Entry 7YYM (electron microscopy, 4.19 A resolution (low resolution: residue-level contacts below are approximate; hydrogen-bond / salt-bridge calls are withheld)); this record covers chains A and B.

[Chain A]
Name: Endoribonuclease Dicer
From: Mus musculus
Notes: EC 3.1.26.3
UniProt: Q8R418 (DICER_MOUSE); residues 1-1916 here = UniProt positions 1-1916
Amino-acid sequence (2004 residues; row label = number of the first residue in the row; numbers below 1 keep their minus sign (Met-52 is residue -52)):
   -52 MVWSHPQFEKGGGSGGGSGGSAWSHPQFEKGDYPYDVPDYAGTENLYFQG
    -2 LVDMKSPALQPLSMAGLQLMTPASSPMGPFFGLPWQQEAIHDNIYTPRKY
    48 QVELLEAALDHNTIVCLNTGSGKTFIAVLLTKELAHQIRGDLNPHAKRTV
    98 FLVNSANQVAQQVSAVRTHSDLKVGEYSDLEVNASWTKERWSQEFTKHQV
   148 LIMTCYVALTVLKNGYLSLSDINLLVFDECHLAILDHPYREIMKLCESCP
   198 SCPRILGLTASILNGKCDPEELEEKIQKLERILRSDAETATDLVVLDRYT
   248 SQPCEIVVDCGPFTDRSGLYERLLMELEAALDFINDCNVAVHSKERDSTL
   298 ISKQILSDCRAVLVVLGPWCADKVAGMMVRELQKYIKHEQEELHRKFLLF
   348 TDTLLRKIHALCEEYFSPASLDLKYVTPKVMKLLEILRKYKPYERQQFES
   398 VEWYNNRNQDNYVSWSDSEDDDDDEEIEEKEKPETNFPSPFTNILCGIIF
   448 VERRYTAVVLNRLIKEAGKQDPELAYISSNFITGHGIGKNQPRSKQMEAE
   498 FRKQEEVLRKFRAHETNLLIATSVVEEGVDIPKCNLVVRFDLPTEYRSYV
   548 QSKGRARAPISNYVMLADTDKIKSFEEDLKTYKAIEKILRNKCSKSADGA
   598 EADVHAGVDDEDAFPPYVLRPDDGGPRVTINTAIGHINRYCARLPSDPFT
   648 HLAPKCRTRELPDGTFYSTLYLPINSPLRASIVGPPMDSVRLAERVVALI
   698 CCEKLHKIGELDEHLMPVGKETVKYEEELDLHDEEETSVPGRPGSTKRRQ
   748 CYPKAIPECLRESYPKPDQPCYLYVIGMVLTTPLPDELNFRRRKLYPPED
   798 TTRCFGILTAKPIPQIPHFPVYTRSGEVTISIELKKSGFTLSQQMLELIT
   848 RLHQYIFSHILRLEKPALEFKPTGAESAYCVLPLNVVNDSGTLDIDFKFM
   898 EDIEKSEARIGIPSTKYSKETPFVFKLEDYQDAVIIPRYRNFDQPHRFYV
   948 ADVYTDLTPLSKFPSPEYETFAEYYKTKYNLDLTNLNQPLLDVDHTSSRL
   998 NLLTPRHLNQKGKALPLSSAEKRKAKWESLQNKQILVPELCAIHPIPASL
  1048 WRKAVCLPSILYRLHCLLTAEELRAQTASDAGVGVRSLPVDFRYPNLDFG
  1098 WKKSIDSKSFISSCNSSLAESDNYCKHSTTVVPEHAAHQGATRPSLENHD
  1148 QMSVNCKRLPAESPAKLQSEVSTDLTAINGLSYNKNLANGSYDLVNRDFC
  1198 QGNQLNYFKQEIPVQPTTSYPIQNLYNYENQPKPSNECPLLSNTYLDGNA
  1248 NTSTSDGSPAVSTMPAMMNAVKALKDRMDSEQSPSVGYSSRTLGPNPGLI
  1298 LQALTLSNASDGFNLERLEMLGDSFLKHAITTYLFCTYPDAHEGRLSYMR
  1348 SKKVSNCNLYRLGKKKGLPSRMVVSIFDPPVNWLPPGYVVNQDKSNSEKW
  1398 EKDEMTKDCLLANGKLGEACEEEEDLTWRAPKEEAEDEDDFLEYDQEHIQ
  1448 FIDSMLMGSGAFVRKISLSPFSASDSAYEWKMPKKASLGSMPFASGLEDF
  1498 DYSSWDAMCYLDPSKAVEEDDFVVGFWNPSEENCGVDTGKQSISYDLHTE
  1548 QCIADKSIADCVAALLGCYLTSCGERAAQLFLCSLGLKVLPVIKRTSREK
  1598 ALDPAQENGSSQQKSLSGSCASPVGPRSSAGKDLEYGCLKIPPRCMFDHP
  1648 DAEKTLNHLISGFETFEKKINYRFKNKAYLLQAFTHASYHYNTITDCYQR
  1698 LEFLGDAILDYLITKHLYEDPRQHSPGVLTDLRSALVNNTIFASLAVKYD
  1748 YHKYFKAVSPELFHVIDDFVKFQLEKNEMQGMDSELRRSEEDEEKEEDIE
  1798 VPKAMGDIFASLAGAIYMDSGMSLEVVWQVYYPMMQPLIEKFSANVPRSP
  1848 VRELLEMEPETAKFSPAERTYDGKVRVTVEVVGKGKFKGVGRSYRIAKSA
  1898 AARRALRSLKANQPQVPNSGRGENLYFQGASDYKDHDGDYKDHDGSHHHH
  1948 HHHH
Not modelled in the structure: -52 to 45, 389-440, 481-496, 593-611, 714-738, 1005-1032, 1077-1289, 1390-1542, 1591-1646, 1774-1795, 1911-1951
Construct notes: initiating methionine (-52); expression tag (-51 to 0, 1917-1951); conflict Ser1110 (Thr in Q8R418), Ser1619 (Ala in Q8R418); engineered mutation Ala1560 (Glu in Q8R418), Ala1807 (Glu in Q8R418)
UniProt features mapped onto this chain:
  - motif: Asp175 to His178 (DECH box)
  - binding site (ATP): Leu64 to Thr71
  - binding site (Mg(2+)): Glu1316, Glu1395, Glu1398, Glu1699, Asp1804
  - site: Lys1800 (Important for activity)
  - modified residue (Phosphoserine): Ser413, Ser415, Ser1016, Ser1160, Ser1456, Ser1464, Ser1466, Ser1862
  - mutagenesis: Lys1800 (K1800A/R/S/T: Loss of activity)
Reported in the primary citation:
  - mutagenesis - V1755A/F1760A: increased catalytic activity

[Chain B]
Molecule: 59-nt precursor of miR-15a
Sequence (59 nucleotides; each row starts with the number of its first residue):
     1 UAGCAGCACAUAAUGGUUUGUGGAUGUUGAAAAGGUGCAGGCCAUACUGU
    51 GCUGCCUCA
Not modelled in the structure: 30-33

[Chain A / chain B interface]
Residue-residue contacts (20):
  Lys320(A) - U27(B)
  Lys320(A) - U28(B)
  Arg459(A) - G26(B)
  Tyr936(A) - A59(B)
  Arg937(A) - C58(B)
  Arg937(A) - A59(B)
  Phe960(A) - A59(B)
  Phe968(A) - A59(B)
  Tyr971(A) - A59(B)
  Tyr972(A) - A59(B)
  Lys975(A) - A59(B)
  Tyr976(A) - C58(B)
  Tyr976(A) - A59(B)
  Leu1033(A) - A59(B)
  Tyr1868(A) - U36(B)
  Arg1873(A) - G37(B)
  Gly1882(A) - A12(B)
  Lys1883(A) - A12(B)
  Lys1883(A) - A13(B)
  Lys1883(A) - U14(B)
Also at the interface, not in a pair above, chain A (19 interface residues in all): Met324, Pro961, Glu1877, Gly1880
Also at the interface, not in a pair above, chain B (13 interface residues in all): U11, A24, U25

[Overview]
19 residues of chain A and 13 residues of chain B are in contact. From UniProt: 8 ATP-binding residues, 5
Mg2+-binding residues and one mutagenesis site on chain A. From the paper: V1755A/F1760A of chain A increase
catalytic activity.
Chain A is Endoribonuclease Dicer (Mus musculus) and chain B is a 59-nt precursor of miR-15a; the structure,
Mammalian Dicer in the "pre-dicing state" with pre-miR-15a substrate, was determined by electron microscopy
(same publication as 7ZPJ, 7YYN, 7YZ4, 7ZPI and 7ZPK).
